Entry 2R04 (X-ray diffraction, 3.00 A resolution); this record covers chains 1 and 4 of the 4 polymer chains in the assembly.

[Chain 1]
Name: Human rhinovirus 14 coat protein (subunit VP1)
Source organism: Human rhinovirus 14
Reference sequence: P03303 (POLG_HRV14); residues 1-289 here correspond to UniProt positions 567-855 (UniProt number = residue number + 566)
Chain sequence (289 residues; row label = number of the first residue in the row):
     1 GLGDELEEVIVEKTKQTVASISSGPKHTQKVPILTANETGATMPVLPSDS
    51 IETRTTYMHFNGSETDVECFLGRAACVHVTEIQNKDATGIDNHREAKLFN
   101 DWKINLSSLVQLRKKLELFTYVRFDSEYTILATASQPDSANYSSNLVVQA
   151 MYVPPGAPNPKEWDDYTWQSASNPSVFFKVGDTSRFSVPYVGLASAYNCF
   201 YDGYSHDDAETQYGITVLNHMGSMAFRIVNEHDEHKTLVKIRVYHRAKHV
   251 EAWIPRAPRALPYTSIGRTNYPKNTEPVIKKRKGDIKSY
Not modelled in the structure: 1-16
Residues lining bound ligands: compound iv (W71; 5-(7-(4-(4,5-dihydro-2-oxazolyl)phenoxy)heptyl)-3-methyl isoxazole): Ile104, Leu106, Tyr128, Ala150, Tyr152, Pro174, Ser175, Val176, Phe186, Val188, Val191, Tyr197, Asn198, Cys199, Asn219, Met221, Met224

[Chain 4]
Name: Human rhinovirus 14 coat protein (subunit VP4)
Source organism: Human rhinovirus 14
Reference sequence: P03303 (POLG_HRV14); residue numbers follow UniProt; this construct covers 1-68
Chain sequence (68 residues; row label = number of the first residue in the row):
     1 GAQVSTQKSGSHENQNILTNGSNQTFTVINYYKDAASTSSAGQSLSMDPS
    51 KFTEPVKDLMLKGAPALN
Not modelled in the structure: 1-28

[Interface between chain 1 and chain 4]
Pairs across the interface - 41 pairs, chain 1 then chain 4:
  Lys30(1) - Gly63(4)
  Val31(1) - Gly63(4)
  Pro32(1) - Lys62(4)
  Pro32(1) - Gly63(4)
  Thr35(1) - Ala66(4)
  Ala36(1) - Ala66(4)
  Ala36(1) - Leu67(4)  hydrophobic
  Thr39(1) - Val56(4)
  Thr39(1) - Met60(4)
  Ala41(1) - Thr53(4)
  Ala41(1) - Val56(4)  hydrophobic
  Ala41(1) - Met60(4)  hydrophobic
  Thr42(1) - Thr53(4)  hydrogen bond (backbone-backbone)
  Met43(1) - Glu54(4)
  Met43(1) - Met60(4)  hydrophobic
  Pro44(1) - Glu54(4)
  Pro44(1) - Lys62(4)
  Asp49(1) - Lys62(4)  salt bridge
  Asn61(1) - Gln43(4)
  Gly62(1) - Gln43(4)
  Ser63(1) - Gln43(4)
  Asp66(1) - Gln43(4)
  Asp66(1) - Ser44(4)  hydrogen bond (side chain-backbone)
  Asp66(1) - Leu45(4)
  Glu68(1) - Ser40(4)  hydrogen bond
  Glu68(1) - Ala41(4)  hydrogen bond (side chain-backbone)
  Asp125(1) - Ala36(4)
  Ser187(1) - Ala36(4)  hydrogen bond (side chain-backbone)
  Ser187(1) - Ser37(4)
  Pro189(1) - Ala36(4)  hydrophobic
  Arg246(1) - Ser40(4)  hydrogen bond
  Ala247(1) - Ser40(4)
  Lys248(1) - Ala36(4)  hydrogen bond (side chain-backbone)
  Lys248(1) - Ser37(4)  hydrogen bond (side chain-backbone)
  Lys248(1) - Thr38(4)  hydrogen bond (side chain-backbone)
  Lys248(1) - Ser40(4)
  His249(1) - Ala35(4)
  His249(1) - Thr38(4)  hydrogen bond
  His249(1) - Ser39(4)  hydrogen bond (side chain-backbone)
  His249(1) - Ala41(4)
  Pro255(1) - Phe52(4)
Also at the interface, not in a pair above, chain 1 (27 interface residues in all): Gly40, Leu46, Val188
Also at the interface, not in a pair above, chain 4 (22 interface residues in all): Gly42, Met47, Pro55

[Overview]
27 residues of chain 1 face 22 of chain 4 across their interface; the contacts include 11 hydrogen bonds and 1
salt bridge. Polar contacts include Asp49(1)-Lys62(4), Asp66(1)-Ser44(4) and Glu68(1)-Ser40(4). Ligands of
chain 1: compound iv.
Here chain 1 is Human rhinovirus 14 coat protein (subunit VP1) and chain 4 is Human rhinovirus 14 coat protein
(subunit VP4), both from Human rhinovirus 14. Entry 2R04 (Structural analysis of antiviral agents that
interact with the capsid of human rhinoviruses) was determined by X-ray diffraction (same publication as 1R08,
2R06, 2R07, 2RM2, 2RR1, 2RS1, 2RS3 and 2RS5).
